PDB entry 6N28 | electron microscopy, 2.90 A resolution | chains A and E of the 5 polymer chains in the assembly

# Chain A (and E)
Molecule: Bestrophin homolog
Source organism: Gallus gallus
Notes: chain E of this document is another copy of the same molecule, construct and numbering; everything in this record applies to it too
Reference sequence: E1C3A0 (E1C3A0_CHICK); residue numbers follow UniProt; this construct covers 2-344
Amino-acid sequence (348 residues; each row starts with the number of its first residue):
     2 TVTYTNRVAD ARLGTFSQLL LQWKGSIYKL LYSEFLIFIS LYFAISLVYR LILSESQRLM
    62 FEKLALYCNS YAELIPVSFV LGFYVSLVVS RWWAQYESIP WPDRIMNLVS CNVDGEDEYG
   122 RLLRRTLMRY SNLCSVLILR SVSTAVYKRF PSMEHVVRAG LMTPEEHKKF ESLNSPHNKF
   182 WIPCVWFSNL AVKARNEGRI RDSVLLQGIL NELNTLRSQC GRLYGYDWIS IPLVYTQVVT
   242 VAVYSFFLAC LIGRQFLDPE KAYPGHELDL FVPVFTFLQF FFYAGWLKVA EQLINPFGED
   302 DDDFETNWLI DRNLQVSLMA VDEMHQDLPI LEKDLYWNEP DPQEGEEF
Unresolved in the structure: 340-349
Sequence notes: expression tag (345-349)
Disulfides: C135-C185
Bound ions: Ca2+ site 1: A10 (shared with Q293(E), N296(E), D301(E), D304(E) of chain E); Ca2+ site 2: Q293, N296, D301, D304 (shared with 1 residue of chain B)
What the authors report for this chain:
  - conformationally variable residues (helix shift, loop rearrangement, side-chain flip): I76, P77, S79, F80, G83, F84, Y236, F282, F283, W287
  - contacts within the chain: I76-F247
  - self-association interface (contacts with another copy of this molecule); pairs are residue here / residue on that copy: I76-F276, I76-L279, I76-F283, W287-F80, W287-F84

# Interface between chain A and chain E
Residue-residue contacts (160):
  T2(A) with W229(E); I230(E)
  V3(A) with L234(E), hydrophobic
  T4(A) with D228(E); W229(E), hydrogen bond (side chain-backbone)
  Y5(A) with S231(E); I232(E), hydrogen bond (side chain-backbone); P233(E); L234(E), hydrophobic; T237(E), hydrogen bond; I295(E)
  T6(A) with D228(E), hydrogen bond (side chain-backbone); S231(E), hydrogen bond; N296(E), hydrogen bond (backbone-side chain)
  N7(A) with T145(E)
  V9(A) with I295(E); N296(E)
  A10(A) with T145(E); N296(E); G299(E); D301(E); D304(E)
  D11(A) with G299(E); E300(E), hydrogen bond (side chain-backbone); D301(E), hydrogen bond (side chain-backbone)
  A12(A) with K289(E); D301(E), hydrogen bond (backbone-side chain)
  R13(A) with E35(E); K289(E)
  L14(A) with S34(E); E35(E)
  T16(A) with E292(E)
  F17(A) with Y85(E); T237(E); T241(E); E292(E)
  S18(A) with Y245(E), hydrogen bond
  L20(A) with L234(E), hydrophobic; Q238(E), hydrogen bond (backbone-side chain)
  L21(A) with T241(E)
  Q23(A) with L234(E); Q238(E)
  K25(A) with L234(E)
  G26(A) with L234(E)
  S27(A) with Q238(E)
  I28(A) with V235(E), hydrophobic; Q238(E), hydrogen bond (backbone-side chain); V239(E), hydrophobic
  S79(A) with F80(E)
  V86(A) with F84(E), hydrophobic; Y236(E)
  V90(A) with F84(E), hydrophobic; L88(E), hydrophobic; Y236(E)
  W93(A) with I230(E), hydrophobic; S231(E); P233(E)
  W94(A) with R92(E); G226(E); Y227(E), hydrogen bond; I230(E), hydrophobic
  Y97(A) with G226(E); W229(E); I230(E), hydrophobic
  E98(A) with Y227(E)
  D104(A) with R218(E), salt bridge
  R105(A) with N215(E), hydrogen bond (side chain-backbone); T216(E); S219(E), hydrogen bond
  N108(A) with C185(E); V186(E); S189(E); N215(E), hydrogen bond; R218(E)
  L109(A) with L211(E), hydrophobic; N215(E)
  S111(A) with V186(E); N190(E)
  C112(A) with S189(E); N190(E); V193(E), hydrophobic
  N113(A) with V193(E); L211(E)
  R202(A) with R196(E); N197(E), hydrogen bond
  D203(A) with R196(E), salt bridge; S204(E), hydrogen bond
  V205(A) with Q208(E)
  L206(A) with Q208(E)
  G209(A) with Q208(E)
  R255(A) with L75(E)
  F257(A) with Y68(E)
  G266(A) with Y72(E), hydrogen bond (backbone-side chain)
  L269(A) with K64(E); L65(E), hydrophobic; Y68(E), hydrophobic
  L271(A) with Y68(E), hydrophobic
  F276(A) with Y68(E), hydrophobic; Y72(E); I76(E), hydrophobic; A250(E), hydrophobic
  L279(A) with I76(E), hydrophobic
  Q280(A) with L75(E)
  F282(A) with V242(E), hydrophobic
  F283(A) with I76(E), hydrophobic; P77(E); V239(E); V242(E), hydrophobic; A243(E), hydrophobic
  Y284(A) with P77(E), hydrophobic
  W287(A) with F80(E); V81(E), hydrophobic; F84(E), hydrophobic; Y236(E), hydrophobic
  V290(A) with V235(E), hydrophobic; Y236(E)
  D303(A) with P233(E); L234(E)
  E306(A) with W229(E)
  W309(A) with H178(E); Y225(E); W229(E), hydrophobic
  R313(A) with H178(E); W182(E); R218(E)
  Q316(A) with N175(E); S176(E), hydrogen bond; H178(E)
  V317(A) with W182(E)
  M320(A) with L174(E), hydrophobic; N175(E); S176(E); W182(E), hydrophobic
  A321(A) with W182(E), hydrophobic
  M325(A) with L174(E), hydrophobic; W182(E), hydrophobic; V186(E), hydrophobic; W187(E); N190(E), hydrogen bond (backbone-side chain)
  H326(A) with N190(E)
  D328(A) with K170(E), salt bridge
  L329(A) with N190(E); L191(E), hydrophobic
  P330(A) with Y131(E); E167(E)
  I331(A) with E166(E)
  L332(A) with L123(E); T127(E); L191(E), hydrophobic
  E333(A) with L123(E); E166(E)
  K334(A) with L123(E); T164(E)
  D335(A) with R126(E), salt bridge; R130(E), salt bridge
  L336(A) with R159(E); G161(E)
  Y337(A) with R126(E), hydrogen bond (backbone-side chain)
  W338(A) with R122(E), hydrogen bond (backbone-side chain)
  N339(A) with R122(E)
Interface residues without a listed pair, chain A (86 interface residues in all): Y29, L31, G83, S87, W102, M107, P274, Q293, L294, F305
Interface residues without a listed pair, chain E (93 interface residues in all): I38, C69, A73, E119, Y120, L124, P177, F181, I183, K194, V205, L207, S246, L288, A291, Q293

# Summary
86 residues of chain A and 93 residues of chain E are in contact, with 23 hydrogen bonds and 5 salt bridges.
Polar contacts include D104(A)-R218(E), D203(A)-R196(E) and D328(A)-K170(E). Q293(A), N296(A), D301(A) and
D304(A) coordinate Ca2+ site 2. The paper reports conformational variability at I76(A), P77(A) and S79(A)
among others; a self-association interface involving I76(A) and W287(A).
Chain A and chain E are both Bestrophin homolog (Gallus gallus); the structure, BEST1 calcium-bound open
state, was determined by electron microscopy, deposited together with 6N23, 6N24, 6N25, 6N26 and 6N27.
